Entry 2PSR (X-ray diffraction, 2.05 A resolution); this record covers chain A.

== Chain A ==
Molecule: Psoriasin
Source organism: Homo sapiens
Reference sequence: P31151 (S10A7_HUMAN); residues 1-100 here = UniProt positions 1-100
Chain sequence (100 residues; numbered 1 to 100; the number before each row is that of its first residue):
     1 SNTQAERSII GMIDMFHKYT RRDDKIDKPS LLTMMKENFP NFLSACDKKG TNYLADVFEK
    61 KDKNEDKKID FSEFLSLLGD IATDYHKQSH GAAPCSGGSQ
Unresolved in the structure: 97-100
Disulfide bonds: Cys46-Cys95
Bound ions: Zn2+: His17, Asp24, His86, His90; Ca2+: Asp62, Asn64, Asp66, Lys68, Glu73

== In short ==
His17, Asp24, His86 and His90 coordinate Zn2+. Asp62, Asn64, Asp66, Lys68 and Glu73 form the Ca2+ site.
Chain A is Psoriasin (Homo sapiens); the structure, Human psoriasin (S100A7) CA2+ and ZN2+ bound form (CRYSTAL
form II), was determined by X-ray diffraction together with 3PSR from the same study.
